Entry 7JY7 (electron microscopy, 2.90 A resolution); this record covers chains G and S of the 12 polymer chains in the assembly.

# Chain G
Name: Protein RecA
From: Escherichia coli
UniProtKB: A0A376NU07 (A0A376NU07_ECOLX); residues 0-333 here correspond to UniProt positions 1-334 (UniProt number = residue number + 1)
Amino-acid sequence (334 residues; numbered 0 to 333; the number before each row is that of its first residue; numbering starts at 0):
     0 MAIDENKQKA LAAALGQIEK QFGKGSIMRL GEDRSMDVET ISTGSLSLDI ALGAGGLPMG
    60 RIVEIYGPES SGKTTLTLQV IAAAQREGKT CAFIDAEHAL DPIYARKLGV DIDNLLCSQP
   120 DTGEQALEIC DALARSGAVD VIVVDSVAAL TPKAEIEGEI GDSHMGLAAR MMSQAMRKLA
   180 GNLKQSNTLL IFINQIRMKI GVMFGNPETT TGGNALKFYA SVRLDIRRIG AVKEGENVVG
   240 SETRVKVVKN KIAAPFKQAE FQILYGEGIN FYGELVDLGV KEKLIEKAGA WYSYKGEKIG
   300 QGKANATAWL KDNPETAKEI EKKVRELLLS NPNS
Unresolved in the structure: 0
Ion coordination: Mg2+: Thr-73 (together with ATP-gamma-S)
Small-molecule neighbours:
  - ATP-gamma-S (AGS; phosphothiophosphoric acid-adenylate ester), molecule 1: Pro-67, Glu-68, Ser-69, Ser-70, Gly-71, Lys-72, Thr-73, Thr-74, Glu-96, Asp-100, Tyr-103, Ser-240, Tyr-264, Gly-265
  - ATP-gamma-S (AGS), molecule 2: Phe-217, Lys-248, Asn-249, Lys-250, Ile-251, Ala-252, Ala-253, Pro-254
Reported in the primary citation:
  - binding site for the 48-nt DNA strand: Arg-226
  - mutagenesis - K286N, K302N: decreased binding to dsDNA (citing earlier work)

# Chain S
Molecule: 27-nt DNA strand
Sequence (27 nucleotides; row label = number of the first residue in the row):
     1 TTTTTTTTTT TTCGTCGCCC ACGCTTT

# How chain G and chain S interact
Pairs across the interface (17):
  Ala-168(G) with DT6(S), phosphate contact; DT7(S), phosphate contact
  Arg-169(G) with DT5(S), hydrogen bond to the base; DT6(S), hydrogen bond to the base
  Ser-172(G) with DT6(S), hydrogen bond to the phosphate
  Arg-176(G) with DT6(S), salt bridge to the phosphate
  Arg-196(G) with DT10(S), phosphate contact
  Met-197(G) with DT9(S), base contact; DT10(S), hydrogen bond to the phosphate
  Lys-198(G) with DT9(S), base contact
  Ile-199(G) with DT9(S), base contact; DT10(S), base contact
  Thr-208(G) with DT9(S), base contact
  Gly-211(G) with DT8(S), phosphate contact
  Gly-212(G) with DT7(S), phosphate contact; DT8(S), hydrogen bond to the phosphate
  Asn-213(G) with DT7(S), hydrogen bond to the phosphate
Also at the interface, not in a pair above, chain G (18 interface residues in all): Met-164, Gly-165, Ala-167, Gly-200, Thr-209, Thr-210

# Summary
The interface between chain G and chain S involves 18 residues on one side and 6 on the other; the contacts
include 6 hydrogen bonds and 1 salt bridge. Among the polar pairs are Arg-169(G)/DT5(S), Arg-169(G)/DT6(S) and
Ser-172(G)/DT6(S). The paper reports a binding site for the 48-nt DNA strand at Arg-226(G); K286N and K302N of
chain G reduce binding to dsDNA.
Chain G is Protein RecA (Escherichia coli) and chain S is a 27-nt DNA strand; the structure, Structure of a 12
base pair RecA-D loop complex, was determined by electron microscopy, deposited together with 7JY6, 7JY8 and
7JY9.
